8EO2 - chain A; structure by X-ray diffraction, 2.31 A resolution.

[Chain A]
Protein: Lufaxin
From: Lutzomyia longipalpis
UniProtKB: Q5WPU8 (LUFX_LUTLO); residues 1-278 here correspond to UniProt positions 24-301 (UniProt number = residue number + 23)
Chain sequence (284 residues; each row starts with the number of its first residue):
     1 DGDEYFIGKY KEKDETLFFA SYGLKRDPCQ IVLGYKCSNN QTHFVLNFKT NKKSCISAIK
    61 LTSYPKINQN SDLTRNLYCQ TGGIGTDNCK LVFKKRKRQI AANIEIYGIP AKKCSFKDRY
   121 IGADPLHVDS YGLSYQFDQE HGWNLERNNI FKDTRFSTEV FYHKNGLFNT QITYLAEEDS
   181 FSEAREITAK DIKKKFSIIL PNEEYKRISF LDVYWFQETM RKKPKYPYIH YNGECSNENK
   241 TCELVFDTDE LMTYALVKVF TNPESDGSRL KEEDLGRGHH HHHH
Unresolved in the structure: 275-284
Construct notes: conflict Arg75 (Lys98 in Q5WPU8), Ser134 (Pro157 in Q5WPU8), Leu145 (Val168 in Q5WPU8), Asn148 (Tyr171 in Q5WPU8); expression tag (279-284)
Disulfide bonds: Cys29-Cys37, Cys55-Cys114, Cys79-Cys89, Cys235-Cys242
Glycans and other covalent adducts: glycan linked to Asn40; N-acetylglucosamine (NAG) linked to Asn239
Curated features (UniProtKB/Swiss-Prot):
  - glycosylation: Asn239 (N-linked (GlcNAc...) asparagine)
Reported in the primary citation:
  - post-translational modification sites: Asn40, Asn239

[In short]
Covalently linked N-acetylglucosamine: at Asn239. From the paper: modification sites Asn40 and Asn239.
Chain A is Lufaxin (Lutzomyia longipalpis); the structure, Lufaxin a bifunctional inhibitor of complement and
coagulation, was determined by X-ray diffraction together with 8EOK and 8ENU from the same study.
